Entry 8W0E (electron microscopy, 3.40 A resolution); this record covers chains 3 and O of the 8 polymer chains in the assembly.

== Chain 3 ==
Name: DNA replication licensing factor MCM3
From: Homo sapiens
Notes: EC 3.6.4.12
Reference sequence: P25205 (MCM3_HUMAN); numbering as in UniProt (aligned over 2-808)
Amino-acid sequence (810 residues; numbered -1 to 808; the number before each row is that of its first residue; numbers below 1 keep their minus sign (Ser-1 is residue -1)):
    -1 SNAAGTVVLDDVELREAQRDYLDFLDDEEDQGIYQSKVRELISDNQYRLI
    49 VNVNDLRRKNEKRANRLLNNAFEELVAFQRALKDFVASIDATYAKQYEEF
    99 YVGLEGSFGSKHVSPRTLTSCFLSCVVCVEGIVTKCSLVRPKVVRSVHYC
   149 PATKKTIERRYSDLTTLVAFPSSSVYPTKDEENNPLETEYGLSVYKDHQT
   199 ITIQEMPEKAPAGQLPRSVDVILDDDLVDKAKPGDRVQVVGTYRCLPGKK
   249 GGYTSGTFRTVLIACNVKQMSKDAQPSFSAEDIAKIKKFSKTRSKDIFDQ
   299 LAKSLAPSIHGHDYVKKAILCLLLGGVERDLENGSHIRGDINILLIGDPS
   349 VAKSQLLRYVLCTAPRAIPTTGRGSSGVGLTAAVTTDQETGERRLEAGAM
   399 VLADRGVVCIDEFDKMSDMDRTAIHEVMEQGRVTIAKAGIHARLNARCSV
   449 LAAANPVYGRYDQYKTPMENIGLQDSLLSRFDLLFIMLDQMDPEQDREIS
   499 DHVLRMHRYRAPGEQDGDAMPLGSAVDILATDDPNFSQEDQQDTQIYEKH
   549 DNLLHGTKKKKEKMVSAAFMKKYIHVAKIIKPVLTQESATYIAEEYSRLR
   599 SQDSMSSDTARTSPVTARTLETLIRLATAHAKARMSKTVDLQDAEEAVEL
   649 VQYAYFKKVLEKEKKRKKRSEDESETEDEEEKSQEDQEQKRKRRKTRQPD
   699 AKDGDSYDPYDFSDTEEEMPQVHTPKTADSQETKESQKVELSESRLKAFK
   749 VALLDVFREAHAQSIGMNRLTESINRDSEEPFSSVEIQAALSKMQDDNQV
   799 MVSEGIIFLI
Disordered / not traced: -1 to 8, 164-171, 274-276, 521-542, 555-561, 659-808
Differences from the reference sequence: expression tag (-1 to 1)
Ion coordination: Mg2+: Ser352 (together with ADP)
Small-molecule neighbours:
  - ADP (adenosine-5'-diphosphate), molecule 1: Ser306, Ile307, His308, His310, Asp346, Pro347, Ser348, Val349, Ala350, Lys351, Ser352, Gln353, Ile497, His500, Val501
  - ADP, molecule 2: Ile335, Glu427, Ala615, Arg616, Glu619
UniProt features mapped onto this chain:
  - motif: Ser477 to Asp480 (Arginine finger)
  - binding site (ADP): Gln353, Leu393, Glu394, Ala395, Ala397
  - binding site (ATP): Ala523, Arg664
  - modified residue: Ala2 (N-acetylalanine), Ser160 (Phosphoserine), Ser275 (Phosphoserine), Lys293 (N6-acetyllysine), Ser535 (Phosphoserine), Lys547 (N6-acetyllysine), Ser611 (Phosphoserine), Ser668 (Phosphoserine), Ser672 (Phosphoserine), Thr674 (Phosphothreonine), Ser681 (Phosphoserine), Tyr708 (Phosphotyrosine), Ser711 (Phosphoserine), Thr713 (Phosphothreonine), Thr722 (Phosphothreonine), Thr725 (Phosphothreonine), Ser728 (Phosphoserine), Ser734 (Phosphoserine)
  - mutagenesis: Ser535 (S535A: 50% reduction in phosphorylation by ATM or ATR)

== Chain O ==
Molecule: 25-nt DNA strand
Sequence (25 nucleotides; each row starts with the number of its first residue):
     2 AAAAAAAAAAAAAAAAAAAAAAAAA

== How chain 3 and chain O interact ==
Residue-residue contacts - 5 pairs, chain 3 then chain O:
  Gly246(3) with DA21(O), phosphate contact
  Lys247(3) with DA21(O), hydrogen bond to the phosphate
  Lys248(3) with DA22(O), phosphate contact
  Thr383(3) with DA12(O), phosphate contact
  Thr384(3) with DA12(O), hydrogen bond to the phosphate
Interface residues without a listed pair, chain 3 (6 interface residues in all): Ser253
Interface residues without a listed pair, chain O (5 interface residues in all): DA11, DA20

== Overview ==
The interface between chain 3 and chain O involves 6 residues on one side and 5 on the other, with 2 hydrogen
bonds. Polar contacts include Lys247(3)-DA21(O) and Thr384(3)-DA12(O). Bound to chain 3: ADP.
Here chain 3 is DNA replication licensing factor MCM3 (Homo sapiens) and chain O is a 25-nt DNA strand. Entry
8W0E (Cryo-EM structure of a human MCM2-7 single hexamer on dsDNA) was determined by electron microscopy (same
publication as 8W0F, 8W0G, 8W0I and 9CAQ).
